8WWA - chains H and C of the 8 polymer chains in the assembly; structure by electron microscopy, 3.32 A resolution.

Chain H:
Molecule: 26-nt DNA strand
Sequence (26 nucleotides; row label = number of the first residue in the row):
     1 TTTTTTTTTTTTTTTTTTTTTTTTTT

Chain C:
Name: Putative primase C962R
Organism: African swine fever virus
Reference sequence: A0A2X0TKI6 (A0A2X0TKI6_ASF); numbering as in UniProt (aligned over 1-962)
Sequence (972 residues; row label = number of the first residue in the row):
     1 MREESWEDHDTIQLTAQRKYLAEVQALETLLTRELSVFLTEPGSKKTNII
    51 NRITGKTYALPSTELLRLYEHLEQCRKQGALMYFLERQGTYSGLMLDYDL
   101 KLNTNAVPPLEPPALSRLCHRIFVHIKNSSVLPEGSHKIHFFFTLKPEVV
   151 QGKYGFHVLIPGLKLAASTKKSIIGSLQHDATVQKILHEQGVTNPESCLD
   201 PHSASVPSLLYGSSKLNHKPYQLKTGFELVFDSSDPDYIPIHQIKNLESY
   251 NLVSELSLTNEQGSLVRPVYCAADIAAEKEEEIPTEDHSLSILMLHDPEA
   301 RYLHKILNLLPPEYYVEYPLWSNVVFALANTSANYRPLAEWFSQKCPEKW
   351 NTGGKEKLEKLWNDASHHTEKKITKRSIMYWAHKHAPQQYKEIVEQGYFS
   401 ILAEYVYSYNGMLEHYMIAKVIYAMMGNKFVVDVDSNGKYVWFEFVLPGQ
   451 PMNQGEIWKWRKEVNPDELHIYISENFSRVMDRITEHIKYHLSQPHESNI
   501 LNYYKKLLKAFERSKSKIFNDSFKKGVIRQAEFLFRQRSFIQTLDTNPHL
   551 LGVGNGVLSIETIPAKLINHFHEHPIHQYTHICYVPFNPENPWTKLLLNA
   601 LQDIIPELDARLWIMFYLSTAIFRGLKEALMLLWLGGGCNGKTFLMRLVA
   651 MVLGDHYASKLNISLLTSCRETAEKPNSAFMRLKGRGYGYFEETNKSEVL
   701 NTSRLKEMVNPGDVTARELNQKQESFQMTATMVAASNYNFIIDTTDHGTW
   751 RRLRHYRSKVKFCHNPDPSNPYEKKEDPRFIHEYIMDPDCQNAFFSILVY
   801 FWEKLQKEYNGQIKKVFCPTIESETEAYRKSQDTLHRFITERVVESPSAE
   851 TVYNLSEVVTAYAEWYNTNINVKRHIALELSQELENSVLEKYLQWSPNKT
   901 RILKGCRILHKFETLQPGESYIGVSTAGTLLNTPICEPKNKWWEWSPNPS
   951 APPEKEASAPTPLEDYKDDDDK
Unresolved in the structure: 1-10, 133-138, 239-246, 270-290, 846-851, 898-912, 919-972
Construct notes: expression tag (963-972)
Ligand contacts:
  - AMP-PNP (ANP; phosphoaminophosphonic acid-adenylate ester), molecule 1: Ala-600, Asp-603, Ile-604, Gly-637, Gly-638, Cys-639, Asn-640, Gly-641, Lys-642, Thr-643, Phe-644, Asn-737, Phe-762, Lys-775, Glu-776, Asp-777, Pro-778, Phe-780, Ile-781
  - AMP-PNP (ANP), molecule 2: Asn-710, Arg-751, Arg-752

How chain H and chain C interact:
Contacting residue pairs (9; chain H residue first):
  DT5(H) / Pro-676(C)  phosphate contact
  DT5(H) / Arg-717(C)  phosphate contact
  DT5(H) / Leu-719(C)  phosphate contact
  DT6(H) / Arg-717(C)  salt bridge to the phosphate
  DT6(H) / Leu-719(C)  phosphate contact
  DT6(H) / Asn-720(C)  hydrogen bond to the phosphate
  DT7(H) / Asn-720(C)  base contact
  DT15(H) / Arg-529(C)  salt bridge to the phosphate
  DT22(H) / Arg-513(C)  phosphate contact
Interface residues without a listed pair, chain H (6 interface residues in all): DT3
Interface residues without a listed pair, chain C (7 interface residues in all): Lys-675

Overview:
Chain H and chain C form an interface of 6 and 7 residues respectively; the contacts include 1 hydrogen bond
and 2 salt bridges. Polar contacts include DT6(H)/Asn-720(C), DT6(H)/Arg-717(C) and DT15(H)/Arg-529(C).
Ligands of chain C: AMP-PNP.
Chain H is a 26-nt DNA strand and chain C is Putative primase C962R (African swine fever virus); the
structure, Structure of AMPPNP-Form AsfvPrimPol Hexamer, was determined by electron microscopy.
